PDB entry 4PZ4 | X-ray diffraction, 1.60 A resolution | chain A

== Chain A ==
Molecule: CD44 antigen
From: Homo sapiens
Notes: fragment: hyaluronan binding domain, residues 18-171
UniProt: P16070 (CD44_HUMAN); numbering as in UniProt (aligned over 18-171)
Amino-acid sequence (154 residues; each row starts with the number of its first residue):
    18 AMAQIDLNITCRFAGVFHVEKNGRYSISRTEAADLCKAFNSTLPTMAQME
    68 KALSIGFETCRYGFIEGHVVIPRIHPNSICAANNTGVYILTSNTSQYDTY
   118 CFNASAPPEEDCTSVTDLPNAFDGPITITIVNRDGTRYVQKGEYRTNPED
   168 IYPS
Sequence notes: engineered mutation Ala-18 (Ser in P16070), Met-19 (Leu in P16070)
Disulfides: Cys-28/Cys-129, Cys-53/Cys-118, Cys-77/Cys-97
What the authors report for this chain:
  - interface residues: Gly-40 to Arg-41, Arg-78, Tyr-79, Ile-96 to Ala-99
  - conformationally variable residues (loop rearrangement, order/disorder transition): Ala-18 to Met-19, Thr-108 to Ser-112

== Summary ==
From the paper: interface residues Gly-40, Arg-78 and Tyr-79 among others; conformational variability at
Ala-18 and Thr-108.
Chain A is CD44 antigen (Homo sapiens); the structure, High-resolution crystal structure of the human CD44
hyaluronan binding domain in new space group, was determined by X-ray diffraction (same publication as 4PZ3).
